PDB entry 5L8R | X-ray diffraction, 2.60 A resolution | chains B and D of the 16 polymer chains in the assembly

== Chain B ==
Molecule: Photosystem I P700 chlorophyll a apoprotein A2
Source organism: Pisum sativum
Notes: EC 1.97.1.12
UniProt: A0A0F6NGI2 (A0A0F6NGI2_PEA); residue numbers follow UniProt; this construct covers 1-734
Amino-acid sequence (734 residues; each row starts with the number of its first residue):
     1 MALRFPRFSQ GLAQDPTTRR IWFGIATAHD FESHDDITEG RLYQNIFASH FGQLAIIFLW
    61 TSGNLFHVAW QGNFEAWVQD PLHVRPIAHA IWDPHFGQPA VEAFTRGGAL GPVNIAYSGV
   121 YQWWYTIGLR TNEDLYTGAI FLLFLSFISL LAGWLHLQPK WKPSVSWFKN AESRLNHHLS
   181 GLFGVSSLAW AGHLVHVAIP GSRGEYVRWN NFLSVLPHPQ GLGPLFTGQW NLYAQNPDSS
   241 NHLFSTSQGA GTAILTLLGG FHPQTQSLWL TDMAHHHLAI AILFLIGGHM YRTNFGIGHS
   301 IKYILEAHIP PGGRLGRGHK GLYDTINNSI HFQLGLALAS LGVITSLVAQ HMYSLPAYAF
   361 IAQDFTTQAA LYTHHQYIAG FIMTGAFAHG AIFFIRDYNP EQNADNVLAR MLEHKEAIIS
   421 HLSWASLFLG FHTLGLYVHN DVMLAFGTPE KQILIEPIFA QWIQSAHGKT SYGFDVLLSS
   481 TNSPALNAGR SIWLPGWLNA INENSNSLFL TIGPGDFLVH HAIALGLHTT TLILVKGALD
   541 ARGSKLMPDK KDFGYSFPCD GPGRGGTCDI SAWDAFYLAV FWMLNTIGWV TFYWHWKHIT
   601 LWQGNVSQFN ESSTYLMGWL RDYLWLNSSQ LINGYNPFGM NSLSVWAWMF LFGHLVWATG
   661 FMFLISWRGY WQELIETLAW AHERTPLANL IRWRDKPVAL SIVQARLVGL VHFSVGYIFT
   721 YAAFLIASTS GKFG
Unresolved in the structure: 1
Metal / ion sites: chlorophyll a Mg site 1 near Gln53 (its only coordinating residue here); chlorophyll a Mg site 2 near Asp93 (its only coordinating residue here); Ca2+: Ile501, Glu503, Asn506, Leu508; 4Fe-4S cluster Fe: Cys559, Cys568 (shared with 2 residues of chain A)
Residues lining bound ligands:
  - beta-carotene (BCR), molecule 1: Leu54, Ile57, Phe58, Trp60, Gly181, Leu182, Val185, Ser186, Leu188
  - beta-carotene (BCR), molecule 2: Leu65, Trp123, Trp124, Ile127, Leu129, Gly138, Phe141, Leu142, Leu145, Trp209
  - beta-carotene (BCR), molecule 3: Leu188, Leu222, Leu225, Phe226, Leu278, Leu285, Ile286, His289
  - beta-carotene (BCR), molecule 4: Phe332, Gly335, Leu336, Ala339, Val343, Met383, Ala386, Phe387, Gly390, Phe393, Phe394, Ala538
  - beta-carotene (BCR), molecule 5: Phe387, Leu408, Met411, Val535, Leu539
  - beta-carotene (BCR), molecule 6: Leu434, Gly435, Val438
  - beta-carotene (BCR), molecule 7: Val645, Trp648, Met649, Phe652, Trp671, Ile675, Leu678, Phe719
  - beta-carotene (BCR), molecule 8: Thr685, Pro686, Leu687, Ala688
  - chlorophyll a isomer (CL0): Leu620, Leu624, Trp625, Trp657
  - chlorophyll a (CLA), molecule 1: Phe5, Phe8, Gly24, Ile25, Ala28, His29, Phe31, His34, Ser49, Gly52, Gln53, Ile56
  - chlorophyll a (CLA), molecule 2: Thr18, Ile21, Trp22, Ile675, Leu678, Ala679, His682, Ile691, Arg692, Trp693, Arg694, Pro697, Val698
  - chlorophyll a (CLA), molecule 3: Trp22, Phe652, Leu655, Val656, Thr659, Met662, Phe663, Leu700, Val708, Val711, His712, Val715
  - chlorophyll a (CLA), molecule 4: Ile25, Ala26, Thr27, Ala28, His29, Asp30, His331, Leu334, Leu338, Phe381, Ile382, Thr384, Gly385, Ala388, His389, Ile392, Arg396, Tyr555, Trp573, Phe576, Phe652, Val711, Val715, Phe719
  - chlorophyll a (CLA), molecule 5: His29, Phe31, Tyr43, Ile46, Ser49, His50, Gln53, Leu54, Ile57, Phe168, Arg174, His178, Leu182, Phe183, Ile330, His331, Gln333, Leu334, Ala337, Leu338, Leu341
  - chlorophyll a (CLA), molecule 6: His29, Gln53, Ile56, Ile57, Trp60, Leu341, Ile378, Phe381, Ile382
  - chlorophyll a (CLA), molecule 7: Phe47, Phe51, Ile148, Leu151, Ala152, Leu155, His156, Lys160, Trp161, Pro163, Trp167
  - chlorophyll a (CLA), molecule 8: Phe47, His50, Phe51, Leu54, Trp123, Trp167, Phe168, Asn170, Ser173, Arg174, His177, His178, Gly181, Leu182, Phe183, Ile344, Tyr358
  - chlorophyll a (CLA), molecule 9: Phe51, Leu54, Phe58, Ile127, Gly128, Leu129, Asp134, Thr137, Gly138, Phe141, Leu145, Ile148, Ser149, Ser186, Ala189, Trp190, His193, His196, Val197, Val207, Arg208, Trp209, Phe212
  - chlorophyll a (CLA), molecule 10: Ile56, Leu59, Trp60, Ser62, Gly63, Phe66, His67, Trp70, Gln71, His89, Ala90, Trp92, Leu143
  - chlorophyll a (CLA), molecule 11: Ile56, Trp60, Asn64, His67, Ala88, His89, Asn114, Ile115, Ala116, Tyr117, Ser118, Val120, Val645, Trp646, Met649, Phe719
  - chlorophyll a (CLA), molecule 12: Ile57, Trp60, Thr61, Ser118, Gly119, Val120, Trp123, Val185, Ser186, Ala189, Leu341, Ile344, Thr345, Val348, Met352, Tyr358, Ile361, Leu371, His374, His375, Ile378, Ile382
  - chlorophyll a (CLA), molecule 13: Trp60, Asn64, Tyr117, Ser118, Ala370, Leu371, Thr373, His374, Tyr377, Ile378, Phe381, Met649, Ile718, Phe719, Tyr721, Ala722, Leu725, Ile726
  - chlorophyll a (CLA), molecule 14: His89, Ala90, Ile91, Trp92, Asp93, Pro94, His95, Phe96, Phe104, Asn114, Ser644, Val645, Trp648
  - chlorophyll a (CLA), molecule 15: Trp123, Thr126, Ile127, Leu182, Phe183, Ser186, Ser187, Trp190, Leu194, Leu268, Met273, His276, His277, Ile280, Phe284, Ile344, Leu347, Val348, His351, Met352, Ala357, Tyr358
  - chlorophyll a (CLA), molecule 16: Trp167, Asn170, Ser173, His177, Thr293, Asn294, Phe295
  - chlorophyll a (CLA), molecule 17: Ala171, Arg174, Leu175, His178, Leu179, Phe183, Ile280, Leu283, Phe284, Ile301, Leu305, Tyr323, Ile326, Asn327, Leu336, Ala337, Ser340, Leu341, Ile344
  - chlorophyll a (CLA), molecule 18: Leu175, Leu179, Phe183, Leu283, Phe284, Gly287, Met290, Tyr291, Ile301, Ile304, Leu305
  - chlorophyll a (CLA), molecule 19: Asn176, His177, Ser180, Gly181, Val185, Leu285, His289, Tyr291, Thr293, Phe295, Ile297
  - chlorophyll a (CLA), molecule 20: Leu188, Ala189, Ala191, Gly192, Val195, His196, Phe212, Leu213, Val215, Leu216, Pro217, His218, Gly221, Leu222, Phe226, Ile254, Leu255, Leu278
  - chlorophyll a (CLA), molecule 21: Leu225, Trp230, Asn231, Tyr233, Ala234, Leu255, Leu257, His275, Leu278, Ala279, Ile282, Leu283, Ile492
  - chlorophyll a (CLA), molecule 22: Thr256, Leu257, Gly259, Leu268, Asp272, Met273, His275, His276, Ala279, Ile280, Leu283, His351, Leu355, Trp493, Trp497
  - chlorophyll a (CLA), molecule 23: Ile286, Met290, His299, Tyr303, Ile304, Ala307, His308
  - chlorophyll a (CLA), molecule 24: Ile286, Gly287, His289, Met290, Ile297, Gly298, His299
  - chlorophyll a (CLA), molecule 25: Ile304, Leu305, His308, Leu315, His319, Leu322, Ile326, Phe332, Val407, Leu408, Met411
  - chlorophyll a (CLA), molecule 26: Ala307, His308, Ile309, Pro310, Pro311, Arg314, Leu315
  - chlorophyll a (CLA), molecule 27: Arg314, Leu315, Val407, Arg410, Met411, His414, Ala417, Ile418, His421
  - chlorophyll a (CLA), molecule 28: Leu336, Ala339, Ser340, Val343, Ile344, Leu347, Gln350, His351, Tyr353, Ser354, Leu355, Leu508, Phe509
  - chlorophyll a (CLA), molecule 29: Val343, Ser346, Leu347, Gln350, Gln376, Gly380, Met383, Phe387, Leu527, Thr530, Thr531, Leu534, Met583, Thr586, Ile587
  - chlorophyll a (CLA), molecule 30: Gln350, Tyr353, Tyr372, Gln376, Phe459, Ala460, Ile463, Gln464, Phe509, Leu510, Ile512, His520, Ile523, Leu527, Val590, Tyr593, Trp594, Lys597
  - chlorophyll a (CLA), molecule 31: Tyr377, Thr433, Leu434, Tyr437, Val519, Ala522, Leu525, Asn585, Trp589, Phe592, Leu616, Trp619, Leu620, Leu624, Ser628, Ile632, Phe650, His654, Trp657, Phe713, Tyr717, Thr720, Tyr721, Phe724
  - chlorophyll a (CLA), molecule 32: Ala417, His421, Trp424
  - chlorophyll a (CLA), molecule 33: Ile418, His421, Leu422, Trp424, Ala425, Ala524, Leu527, His528, Thr531
  - chlorophyll a (CLA), molecule 34: Ser420, His421, Ser423, Trp424, Leu427, Phe431
  - chlorophyll a (CLA), molecule 35: Ser423, Ser426, Leu427, Gly430, Phe431, Leu434, Leu525, Thr529, Leu532, Ile533, Leu578, Phe581, Trp582
  - chlorophyll a (CLA), molecule 36: Trp424, Phe428, Leu429, Ile455, Glu456, Pro457, Ile458, Phe459, Ala460, Phe517, His520, His521, Ala524, His528
  - chlorophyll a (CLA), molecule 37: Trp424, Leu427, Phe428, Phe431, His432
  - chlorophyll a (CLA), molecule 38: Phe431, His432, Gly435, Leu436, Val438, His439, Val442, Met443, Phe446, Lys451, Ile453
  - chlorophyll a (CLA), molecule 39: Leu434, Val438, Asp441, Leu525, Phe581, Trp582, Asn585, Trp589, Leu616, Leu620, Trp657, Phe713, Tyr717
  - chlorophyll a (CLA), molecule 40: Ile458, Phe459, Trp462, Phe474
  - chlorophyll a (CLA), molecule 41: Trp462, Ile463, Ala466, His467, Leu477, Leu478, Ala485, Trp493, Leu494, Trp497, Phe509
  - chlorophyll a (CLA), molecule 42: Leu477, Ser483, Pro484, Ala485, Ala488, Gly489, Trp493
  - chlorophyll a (CLA), molecule 43: Trp648, Leu651, Phe652, His654, Leu655, Trp657, Ala658, Phe661
  - chlorophyll a (CLA), molecule 44: Leu655, Ala658, Thr659, Phe661, Met662, Ile665, Ser666, Tyr670, Trp671, Leu674
  - chlorophyll a (CLA), molecule 45: Leu678, Ala681, His682, Thr685, Ala688, Ile691
  - chlorophyll a (CLA), molecule 46: Trp680, Ala681, Arg684, Thr685, Pro686
  - chlorophyll a (CLA), molecule 47: Thr685, Pro686, Leu687, Ala688, Leu690, Ile691
  - phylloquinone (PQN): Trp22, Ile25, Met662, Phe663, Ser666, Trp667, Arg668, Trp671, Ile675, Val698, Ala699, Leu700, Ser701, Ala705
  - 4Fe-4S cluster (SF4): Pro558, Cys559, Gly561, Pro562, Cys568, Trp667, Ile702, Arg706

== Chain D ==
Molecule: PsaD
Source organism: Pisum sativum
Amino-acid sequence (143 residues; numbered 69 to 211; the number before each row is that of its first residue):
    69 GFTPPELDPN TPSPIFGGST GGLLRKAQVE EFYVITWESP KEQIFEMPTG GAAIMREGPN
   129 LLKLARKEQC LALGTRLRSK YKIKYQFYRV FPSGEVQYLH PKDGVYPEKV NPGRQGVGVN
   189 FRSIGKNVSP IEVKFTGKQP YDL

== Interface between chain B and chain D ==
Pairs across the interface (24):
  Glu32(B) - Lys202(D)  salt bridge
  Ile37(B) - Phe203(D)
  Thr38(B) - Phe203(D)
  Glu39(B) - Phe203(D)
  Ile395(B) - Pro198(D)
  Arg396(B) - Ile199(D)  hydrogen bond (backbone-backbone)
  Asp397(B) - Ile199(D)
  Asp397(B) - Lys202(D)  salt bridge
  Tyr398(B) - Ile199(D)
  Pro400(B) - Ser197(D)
  Arg542(B) - Ser197(D)  hydrogen bond
  Asp549(B) - Ile192(D)
  Lys551(B) - Asn195(D)  hydrogen bond (side chain-backbone)
  Lys551(B) - Val196(D)  hydrogen bond (side chain-backbone)
  Lys551(B) - Pro198(D)
  Asp552(B) - Asn195(D)  hydrogen bond
  Asp552(B) - Val196(D)
  Trp680(B) - Thr88(D)
  Glu683(B) - Leu92(D)
  Glu683(B) - Arg93(D)  hydrogen bond (side chain-backbone)
  Arg684(B) - Leu91(D)  hydrogen bond (side chain-backbone)
  Arg684(B) - Leu92(D)
  Arg692(B) - Arg93(D)
  Lys696(B) - Glu98(D)  salt bridge
Also at the interface, not in a pair above, chain B (21 interface residues in all): Leu42, Asn399, Glu401
Also at the interface, not in a pair above, chain D (16 interface residues in all): Glu200, Pro208, Tyr209

== Overview ==
21 residues of chain B and 16 residues of chain D are in contact; the contacts include 7 hydrogen bonds and 3
salt bridges. Among the polar pairs are Glu32(B)-Lys202(D), Asp397(B)-Lys202(D) and Lys696(B)-Glu98(D).
Here chain B is Photosystem I P700 chlorophyll a apoprotein A2 and chain D is PsaD, both from Pisum sativum.
Entry 5L8R (The structure of plant photosystem I super-complex at 2.6 angstrom resolution) was determined by
X-ray diffraction.
